1BWL - chain A; structure by X-ray diffraction, 2.70 A resolution.

# Chain A
Protein: Protein (NADPH dehydrogenase 1)
Source organism: Candida albicans
Notes: EC 1.6.99.1
Reference sequence: Q02899 (OYE1_SACPS); numbering as in UniProt (aligned over 1-399)
Sequence (399 residues; each row starts with the number of its first residue):
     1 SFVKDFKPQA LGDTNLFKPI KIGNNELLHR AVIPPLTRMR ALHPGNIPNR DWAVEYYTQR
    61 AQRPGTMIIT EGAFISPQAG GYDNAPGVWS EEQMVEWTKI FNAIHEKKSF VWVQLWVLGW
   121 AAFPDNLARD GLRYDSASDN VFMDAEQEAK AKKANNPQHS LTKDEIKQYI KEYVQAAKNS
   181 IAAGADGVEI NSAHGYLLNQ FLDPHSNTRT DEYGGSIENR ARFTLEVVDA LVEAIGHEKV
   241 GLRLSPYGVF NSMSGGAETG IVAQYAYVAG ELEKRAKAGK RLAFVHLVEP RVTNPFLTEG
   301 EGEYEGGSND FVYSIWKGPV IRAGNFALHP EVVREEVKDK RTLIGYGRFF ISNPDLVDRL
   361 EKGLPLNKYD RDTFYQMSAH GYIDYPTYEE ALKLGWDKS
Construct notes: engineered mutation N191 (His in Q02899), H194 (Asn in Q02899)
Small-molecule neighbours: FMN (flavin mononucleotide): P34, P35, L36, T37, R38, E71, G72, Q114, W116, N191, H194, R243, P295, E299, A323, G324, N325, G345, Y346, G347, R348, I351, F374, Y375

# Summary
Ligands of chain A: flavin mononucleotide.
Chain A is Protein (NADPH dehydrogenase 1) (Candida albicans); the structure, Old yellow enzyme (OYE1) double
mutant h191n:n194h, was determined by X-ray diffraction (same publication as 1BWK).
